8TMY - chains A and B of the 3 polymer chains in the assembly; structure by X-ray diffraction, 3.07 A resolution.

Chain A:
Protein: Neutralizing antibody CHM-16 Heavy Chain
From: Macaca mulatta
Notes: antibody fragment or engineered binder
Chain sequence (221 residues; numbered 1 to 216 plus 5 insertion-coded residues; the number before each row is that of its first residue; a row labelled like 82A-82C holds insertion residues (82A, then the next letters in order)):
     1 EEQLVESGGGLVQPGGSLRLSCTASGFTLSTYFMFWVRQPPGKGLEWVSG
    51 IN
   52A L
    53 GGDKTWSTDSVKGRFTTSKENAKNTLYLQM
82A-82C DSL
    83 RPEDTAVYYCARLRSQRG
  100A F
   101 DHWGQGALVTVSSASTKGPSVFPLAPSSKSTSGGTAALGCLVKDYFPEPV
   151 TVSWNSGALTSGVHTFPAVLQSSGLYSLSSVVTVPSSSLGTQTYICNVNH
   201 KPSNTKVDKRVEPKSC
Not modelled in the structure: 216
Disulfides: Cys22-Cys92, Cys140-Cys196

Chain B:
Protein: Neutralizing antibody CHM-16 Light Chain
From: Macaca mulatta
Notes: antibody fragment or engineered binder
Chain sequence (212 residues; row label = number of the first residue in the row):
     1 DIQMTQSPSSLSASVGDRVTFTCRASQGVNNWLAWYQQKPGKAPKLLIYR
    51 ASNLETGVPSRFSGSGSGTEFTLTISSLQPEDIATYYCQQHDNFPYTFGQ
   101 GTKVVIRRTVAAPSVFIFPPSDEQLKSGTASVVCLLNNFYPREAKVQWKV
   151 DNALQSGNSQESVTEQDSKDSTYSLSSTLTLSKADYEKHKVYACEVTQGT
   201 TSVTKSFNRGEC
Disulfides: Cys23-Cys88, Cys134-Cys194
Ligand contacts: citrate anion (FLC): Tyr49, Leu54, Glu55, Thr56

How chain A and chain B interact:
Pairs across the interface - 62 pairs, chain A then chain B:
  Gln39(A) with Gln38(B), hydrogen bond
  Leu45(A) with Gln38(B); Phe98(B)
  Trp47(A) with Tyr87(B); Gln89(B)
  Trp58(A) with Phe94(B)
  Tyr91(A) with Gly41(B), hydrogen bond (side chain-backbone); Lys42(B); Ala43(B), hydrophobic
  Leu95(A) with Tyr96(B), hydrophobic
  Gln98(A) with Arg50(B), hydrogen bond
  Arg99(A) with Tyr49(B), hydrogen bond; Glu55(B), salt bridge
  Gly100(A) with Tyr36(B)
  Phe100A(A) with Tyr36(B), hydrogen bond (backbone-side chain); Leu46(B); Gln89(B); His91(B); Tyr96(B), hydrophobic
  Asp101(A) with Leu46(B); Glu55(B)
  Trp103(A) with Ala43(B), hydrophobic; Pro44(B)
  Gly104(A) with Ala43(B)
  Phe122(A) with Ser121(B); Glu123(B); Gln124(B)
  Pro123(A) with Ser121(B); Glu123(B)
  Leu124(A) with Phe118(B), hydrophobic; Pro119(B); Val133(B), hydrophobic
  Pro126(A) with Phe118(B)
  Ser128(A) with Cys212(B)
  Lys129(A) with Ile117(B), hydrogen bond (side chain-backbone); Phe118(B); Pro119(B); Phe207(B)
  Thr135(A) with Phe116(B)
  Ala136(A) with Phe116(B), hydrophobic
  Ala137(A) with Phe116(B), hydrophobic; Phe118(B); Leu135(B), hydrophobic
  Leu141(A) with Ser131(B)
  His164(A) with Asn137(B), hydrogen bond; Asn138(B), hydrogen bond; Ser174(B)
  Phe166(A) with Leu135(B), hydrophobic; Ser162(B); Thr164(B); Ser174(B); Leu175(B); Ser176(B)
  Pro167(A) with Ser162(B), hydrogen bond (backbone-side chain); Val163(B)
  Gln171(A) with Gln160(B)
  Val181(A) with Phe118(B), hydrophobic; Leu135(B), hydrophobic
  Thr183(A) with Asn137(B)
  Lys209(A) with Glu123(B), salt bridge
  Lys214(A) with Cys212(B), hydrogen bond (backbone-side chain)
  Ser215(A) with Cys212(B), hydrogen bond
Other interface residues (no listed pair), chain A (37 interface residues in all): Phe35, Val121, Val169, Ser172, Ser179
Other interface residues (no listed pair), chain B (41 interface residues in all): Trp32, Ala34, Asp167, Ser206

Overview:
Chain A and chain B form an interface of 37 and 41 residues respectively; the contacts include 11 hydrogen
bonds and 2 salt bridges. Polar contacts include Arg99(A)-Glu55(B), Lys209(A)-Glu123(B) and Gln39(A)-Gln38(B).
Chain B binds citrate anion.
Chain A is Neutralizing antibody CHM-16 Heavy Chain and chain B is Neutralizing antibody CHM-16 Light Chain,
both from Macaca mulatta; the structure, Crystal structure of SARS-CoV-2 spike stem helix peptide in complex
with neutralizing antibody CHM-16, was determined by X-ray diffraction.
